Entry 4MGC (X-ray diffraction, 2.15 A resolution); this record covers chains B and G of the 4 polymer chains in the assembly.

[Chain B]
Molecule: Estrogen receptor
Organism: Homo sapiens
Notes: fragment: ligand binding domain
Reference sequence: P03372 (ESR1_HUMAN); residues 302-552 here = UniProt positions 302-552
Chain sequence (255 residues; row label = number of the first residue in the row):
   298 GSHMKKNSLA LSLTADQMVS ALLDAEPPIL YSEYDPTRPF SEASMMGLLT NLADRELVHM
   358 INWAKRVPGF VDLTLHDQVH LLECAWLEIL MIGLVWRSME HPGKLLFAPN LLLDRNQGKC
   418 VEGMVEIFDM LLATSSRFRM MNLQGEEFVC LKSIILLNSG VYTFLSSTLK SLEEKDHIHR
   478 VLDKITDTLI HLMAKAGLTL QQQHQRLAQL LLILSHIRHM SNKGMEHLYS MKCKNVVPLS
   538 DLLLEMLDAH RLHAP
Unresolved in the structure: 298-304, 462-469, 550-552
Differences from the reference sequence: expression tag (298-301); engineered mutation Ser537 (Tyr in P03372)
Modified / non-standard residues: Cys381 (s-hydroxycysteine; CSO); Cys417 (s-hydroxycysteine; CSO); Cys530 (s-hydroxycysteine; CSO)
Residues lining bound ligands: bis(2,4-dihydroxyphenyl)methanone (27M): Met343, Leu346, Leu349, Ala350, Glu353, Leu384, Leu387, Met388, Leu391, Phe404, Met421, Ile424, Leu428, Gly521, His524, Leu525
What the authors report for this chain:
  - binding site for bis(2,4-dihydroxyphenyl)methanone: Glu353, His524
  - specificity-determining residues: Met421 (proposed by the authors, not directly observed)
  - mutagenesis - Y537S: increased stability (citing earlier work)

[Chain G]
Molecule: Nuclear receptor coactivator 1
Notes: fragment: coactivator peptide SRC-1
Reference sequence: Q15788 (NCOA1_HUMAN); numbering as in UniProt (aligned over 686-698)
Chain sequence (13 residues; row label = number of the first residue in the row):
   686 RHKILHRLLQ EGS
Unresolved in the structure: 686-687, 697-698

[Interface between chain B and chain G]
Residue-residue contacts (17; chain B residue first):
  Ile358(B) - Leu690(G)  hydrophobic
  Ile358(B) - Leu693(G)  hydrophobic
  Ile358(B) - Leu694(G)  hydrophobic
  Lys362(B) - Leu694(G)
  Leu372(B) - His691(G)
  Leu372(B) - Gln695(G)
  Gln375(B) - Leu694(G)
  Val376(B) - Leu690(G)
  Val376(B) - Leu694(G)  hydrophobic
  Leu379(B) - Leu694(G)  hydrophobic
  Glu380(B) - Leu690(G)
  Asp538(B) - Ile689(G)
  Leu539(B) - Ile689(G)
  Leu539(B) - Leu693(G)  hydrophobic
  Glu542(B) - Lys688(G)
  Glu542(B) - Ile689(G)  hydrogen bond (side chain-backbone)
  Met543(B) - Leu690(G)  hydrophobic
Interface residues without a listed pair, chain B (12 interface residues in all): Phe367

[In short]
Chain B and chain G form an interface of 12 and 7 residues respectively, with 1 hydrogen bond. Its one
hydrogen-bonded contact is Glu542(B)-Ile689(G). Ligands of chain B: bis(2,4-dihydroxyphenyl)methanone. The
paper reports a binding site for bis(2,4-dihydroxyphenyl)methanone at Glu353(B) and His524(B); Y537S of chain
B increases stability.
Chain B is Estrogen receptor (Homo sapiens) and chain G is Nuclear receptor coactivator 1; the structure,
Crystal structure of hERa-LBD (Y537S) in complex with benzophenone-2, was determined by X-ray diffraction
(same publication as 4MG5, 4MG6, 4MG7, 4MG8, 4MG9, 4MGA, 4MGB and 4MGD).
